1Y6M - chains L and R; structure by X-ray diffraction, 2.80 A resolution.

[Chain L]
Molecule: Viral interleukin-10 homolog
Organism: Human herpesvirus 4
UniProt: P03180 (IL10H_EBV); residues 17-159 here correspond to UniProt positions 28-170 (UniProt number = residue number + 11)
Sequence (145 residues; row label = number of the first residue in the row; note: 4 numbers in that range are skipped by the numbering (no residue carries them; nothing is unmodelled there)):
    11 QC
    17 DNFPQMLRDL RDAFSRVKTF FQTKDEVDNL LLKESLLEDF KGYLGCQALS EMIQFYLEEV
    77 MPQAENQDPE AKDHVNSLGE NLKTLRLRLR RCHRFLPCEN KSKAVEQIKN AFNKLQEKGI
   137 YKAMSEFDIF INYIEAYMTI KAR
Disordered / not traced: 11, 158-159
UniProt features mapped onto this chain:
  - glycosylation: N116 (N-linked (GlcNAc...) asparagine)
Cystine bridges: C12-C108, C62-C114
Reported in the primary citation:
  - conformationally variable residues (order/disorder transition): T35 to Q38, K40, D41, E42
  - contacts within the chain: F36-A87, F37-A87

[Chain R]
Molecule: Interleukin-10 receptor alpha chain
Organism: Homo sapiens
Notes: fragment: Extracellular domain, residues 22-235
UniProt: Q13651 (I10R1_HUMAN); residues 1-214 here correspond to UniProt positions 22-235 (UniProt number = residue number + 21)
Sequence (214 residues; each row starts with the number of its first residue):
     1 HGTELPSPPS VWFEAEFFHH ILHWTPIPQQ SESTCYEVAL LRYGIESWNS ISQCSQTLSY
    61 DLTAVTLDLY HSNGYRARVR AVDGSRHSQW TVTNTRFSVD EVTLTVGSVN LEIHNGFILG
   121 KIQLPRPKMA PAQDTYESIF SHFREYEIAI RKVPGQFTFT HKKVKHEQFS LLTSGEVGEF
   181 CVQVKPSVAS RSNKGMWSKE ECISLTRQYF TVTN
Disordered / not traced: 1-2, 207-214
Construct notes: engineered mutation Q29 (Asn50 in Q13651), Q53 (Asn74 in Q13651), Q89 (Asn110 in Q13651), Q133 (Asn154 in Q13651), Q156 (Asn177 in Q13651), Q168 (Asn189 in Q13651)
Cystine bridges: C35-C54, C181-C202

[Interface between chain L and chain R]
Residue-residue contacts (28):
  F19(L) with F143(R), hydrophobic
  P20(L) with F143(R), hydrophobic
  L23(L) with S190(R)
  R24(L) with A189(R); S190(R), hydrogen bond (backbone-backbone); R191(R), hydrogen bond (side chain-backbone); S192(R)
  R27(L) with S190(R), hydrogen bond (side chain-backbone); R191(R); S192(R)
  D28(L) with S192(R), hydrogen bond
  K34(L) with R96(R); D100(R), salt bridge; E101(R), salt bridge
  T35(L) with T95(R)
  Q38(L) with R76(R), hydrogen bond (backbone-side chain); N94(R); T95(R); R96(R), hydrogen bond (side chain-backbone)
  T39(L) with N94(R)
  D41(L) with Y43(R)
  D44(L) with Y43(R); G44(R), hydrogen bond (backbone-backbone); I45(R); E46(R)
  N45(L) with Y43(R), hydrogen bond (backbone-side chain); E46(R)
  L46(L) with N73(R)
Other interface residues (no listed pair), chain L (15 interface residues in all): Q21
Other interface residues (no listed pair), chain R (17 interface residues in all): S98
Interface features reported in the paper:
  - pairs named by the authors: F19(L)-F143(R) (hydrophobic contact), P20(L)-F143(R) (hydrophobic contact), R27(L)-S190(R) (hydrogen bond), Q38(L)-R96(R), Q38(L)-R76(R), D44(L)-G44(R) (backbone contact), N45(L)-Y43(R) (backbone contact)

[Summary]
15 residues of chain L face 17 of chain R across their interface, with 8 hydrogen bonds and 2 salt bridges.
Among the polar pairs are K34(L)-D100(R), K34(L)-E101(R) and R24(L)-R191(R). The paper describes hydrophobic
contacts between F19(L) and F143(R) and P20(L) and F143(R); a hydrogen bond between R27(L) and S190(R);
contacts between Q38(L) and R96(R) and Q38(L) and R76(R). The paper reports conformational variability at
T35(L), K40(L) and D41(L) among others; contacts within the chain involving C12(L), C108(L) and F36(L) among
others.
Chain L is Viral interleukin-10 homolog (Human herpesvirus 4) and chain R is Interleukin-10 receptor alpha
chain (Homo sapiens); the structure, Crystal structure of Epstein-Barr virus IL-10 complexed with the soluble
IL-10R1 chain, was determined by X-ray diffraction (same publication as 1Y6K and 1Y6N).
